Entry 7T94 (electron microscopy, 3.16 A resolution); this record covers chains C and D of the 5 polymer chains in the assembly.

[Chain C]
Name: Guanine nucleotide-binding protein G(I)/G(S)/G(T) subunit beta-1
Source organism: Homo sapiens
UniProt: P62873 (GBB1_HUMAN); residue numbers follow UniProt; this construct covers 2-340
Sequence (345 residues; row label = number of the first residue in the row; numbers below 1 keep their minus sign (Gly-4 is residue -4)):
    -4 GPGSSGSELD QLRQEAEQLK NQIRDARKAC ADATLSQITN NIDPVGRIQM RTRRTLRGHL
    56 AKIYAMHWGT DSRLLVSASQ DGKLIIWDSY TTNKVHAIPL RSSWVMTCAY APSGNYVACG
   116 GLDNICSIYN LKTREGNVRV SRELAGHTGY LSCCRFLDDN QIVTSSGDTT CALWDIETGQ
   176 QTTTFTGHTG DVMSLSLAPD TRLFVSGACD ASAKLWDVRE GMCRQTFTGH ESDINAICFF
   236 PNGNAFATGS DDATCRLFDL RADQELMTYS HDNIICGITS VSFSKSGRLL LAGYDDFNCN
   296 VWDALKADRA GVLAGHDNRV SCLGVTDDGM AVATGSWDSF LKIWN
Unresolved in the structure: -4 to 2
Construct notes: expression tag (-4 to 1)
UniProt features mapped onto this chain:
  - modified residue: Ser2 (N-acetylserine), His266 (Phosphohistidine)
  - natural variant: Leu30 (L30F: In MRD42; uncertain significance), Arg52 (R52G: In MRD42), Gly64 (G64V: In MRD42), Asp76 (D76E: In MRD42; D76G: In MRD42), Gly77 (G77S: In MRD42), Lys78 (K78R: In MRD42), Ile80 (I80N: In MRD42; I80T: In MRD42), His91 (H91R: In MRD42; uncertain significance), Ala92 (A92T: In MRD42), Pro94 (P94S: In MRD42), Leu95 (L95P: In MRD42), Arg96 (R96L: In MRD42), 5 further natural variant entries in UniProt

[Chain D]
Name: Guanine nucleotide-binding protein G(I)/G(S)/G(O) subunit gamma-2
Source organism: Homo sapiens
UniProt: P59768 (GBG2_HUMAN); residue numbers follow UniProt; this construct covers 1-71
Sequence (71 residues; each row starts with the number of its first residue):
     1 MASNNTASIA QARKLVEQLK MEANIDRIKV SKAAADLMAY CEAHAKEDPL LTPVPASENP
    61 FREKKFFCAI L
Unresolved in the structure: 1-6, 63-71
UniProt features mapped onto this chain:
  - modified residue: Ala2 (N-acetylalanine), Cys68 (Cysteine methyl ester)
  - lipidation: Cys68 (S-geranylgeranyl cysteine)

[How chain C and chain D interact]
Contacting residue pairs - 59 pairs, chain C then chain D:
  Leu7(C) with Ala12(D), hydrophobic; Val16(D)
  Glu10(C) with Val16(D); Lys20(D), salt bridge
  Ala11(C) with Leu19(D), hydrophobic
  Leu14(C) with Lys20(D)
  Gln17(C) with Lys20(D)
  Ile18(C) with Ala23(D), hydrophobic; Arg27(D)
  Cys25(C) with Ile28(D); Lys29(D); Val30(D), hydrogen bond (backbone-backbone)
  Ala26(C) with Val30(D), hydrophobic
  Asp27(C) with Lys29(D), salt bridge; Val30(D); Ser31(D), hydrogen bond (side chain-backbone)
  Ala28(C) with Val30(D)
  Leu30(C) with Ala34(D), hydrophobic
  Ile33(C) with Met38(D), hydrophobic
  Ile37(C) with Met38(D), hydrophobic
  Ile43(C) with Leu51(D)
  Met45(C) with Leu50(D), hydrophobic
  Arg49(C) with Pro60(D); Phe61(D), hydrogen bond (side chain-backbone)
  Ser84(C) with Phe61(D)
  Tyr85(C) with Pro60(D); Phe61(D), hydrophobic
  Cys218(C) with Gln18(D), hydrogen bond (backbone-side chain); Met21(D)
  Arg219(C) with Glu22(D)
  Thr221(C) with Glu22(D)
  Phe235(C) with Leu37(D), hydrophobic; Tyr40(D), hydrophobic; Cys41(D), hydrophobic
  Asn237(C) with Tyr40(D)
  Asp254(C) with Ala33(D)
  Arg256(C) with Arg27(D); Ile28(D); Lys32(D); Asp36(D), salt bridge
  Asp258(C) with Arg27(D), salt bridge
  Gln259(C) with Val30(D)
  Leu261(C) with Val30(D), hydrophobic
  Ser279(C) with Asp48(D), hydrogen bond
  Lys280(C) with Glu47(D); Asp48(D)
  Ser281(C) with Tyr40(D); Cys41(D); His44(D); Asp48(D), hydrogen bond
  Gly282(C) with Cys41(D)
  Leu300(C) with Met38(D), hydrophobic
  Asp323(C) with Pro49(D)
  Gly324(C) with Pro49(D); Leu50(D)
  Met325(C) with Pro60(D)
  Ala326(C) with Phe61(D), hydrophobic
  Ile338(C) with Phe61(D), hydrophobic
  Asn340(C) with Phe61(D)
Other interface residues (no listed pair), chain C (51 interface residues in all): Leu4, Ala21, Thr34, Val40, Arg48, Met217, Gln220, Pro236, Leu252, Ala257, Arg283, Leu284
Other interface residues (no listed pair), chain D (36 interface residues in all): Ile9, Arg13, Asp26, Glu42, Glu58, Asn59, Arg62

[In short]
51 residues of chain C and 36 residues of chain D are in contact, with 6 hydrogen bonds and 4 salt bridges.
Among the polar pairs are Glu10(C)-Lys20(D), Asp27(C)-Lys29(D) and Arg256(C)-Asp36(D).
Here chain C is Guanine nucleotide-binding protein G(I)/G(S)/G(T) subunit beta-1 and chain D is Guanine
nucleotide-binding protein G(I)/G(S)/G(O) subunit gamma-2, both from Homo sapiens. Entry 7T94 (Cryo-EM
structure of S1 state ACh-bound M2R-Go signaling complex with a PAM) was determined by electron microscopy
(same publication as 7T8X, 7T90 and 7T96).
